PDB entry 4BAH | X-ray diffraction, 1.94 A resolution | chains A and B of the 3 polymer chains in the assembly

Chain A:
Molecule: Thrombin light chain
Source organism: Homo sapiens
Notes: EC 3.4.21.5
Reference sequence: P00734 (THRB_HUMAN); residues 1-36 here correspond to UniProt positions 328-363 (UniProt number = residue number + 327)
Chain sequence (36 residues; each row starts with the number of its first residue):
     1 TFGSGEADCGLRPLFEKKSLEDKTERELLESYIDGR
Unresolved in the structure: 1-5, 36
Swiss-Prot annotation at these positions:
  - site: Arg36 (Cleavage)

Chain B:
Molecule: Thrombin heavy chain
Source organism: Homo sapiens
Notes: EC 3.4.21.5
Reference sequence: P00734 (THRB_HUMAN); the construct lacks a stretch of the UniProt sequence, so the offset changes along the chain: 37-184 = UniProt 364-511; 185-289 = UniProt 518-622
Chain sequence (259 residues; numbered 37 to 289 plus 6 insertion-coded residues; the number before each row is that of its first residue; a row labelled like 184A-184F holds insertion residues (184A, then the next letters in order)):
    37 IVEGSDAEIGMSPWQVMLFRKSPQELLCGASLISDRWVLTAAHCLLYPPW
    87 DKNFTENDLLVRIGKHSRTRYERNIEKISMLEKIYIHPRYNWRENLDRDI
   137 ALMKLKKPVAFSDYIHPVCLPDRETAASLLQAGYKGRVTGWGNLKETW
184A-184F TANVGK
   185 GQPSVLQVVNLPIVERPVCKDSTRIRITDNMFCAGYKPDEGKRGDACEGD
   235 SGGPFVMKSPFNNRWYQMGIVSWGEGCDRDGKYGFYTHVFRLKKWIQKVI
   285 DQFGE
Unresolved in the structure: 184A-184F
Cystine bridges: Cys64-Cys80, Cys203-Cys217, Cys231-Cys261
Covalent attachments: N-acetylglucosamine (NAG) linked to Asn89
Swiss-Prot annotation at these positions:
  - region: Ala218 to Val240 (High affinity receptor-binding region which is also known as the TP508 peptide)
  - active site (Charge relay system): His79, Asp135, Ser235
  - glycosylation: Asn89 (N-linked (GlcNAc...) (complex) asparagine)

How chain A and chain B interact:
Pairs across the interface - 61 pairs, chain A then chain B:
  Ala7(A) with Arg248(B), hydrogen bond (backbone-side chain)
  Asp8(A) with His152(B), salt bridge; Arg248(B)
  Cys9(A) with Pro153(B); Val154(B); Cys155(B), disulfide; Arg248(B), hydrogen bond (backbone-side chain)
  Gly10(A) with Trp50(B); Pro153(B), hydrogen bond (backbone-backbone); Val154(B); Cys155(B); Arg248(B); Trp249(B), hydrogen bond (backbone-backbone)
  Leu11(A) with His152(B), hydrogen bond (backbone-side chain); Asn247(B); Arg248(B)
  Arg12(A) with Gly46(B); Met47(B), hydrogen bond (side chain-backbone); Pro49(B); Trp50(B); Arg173(B); Trp249(B)
  Pro13(A) with Ser148(B); Asp149(B)
  Leu14(A) with Ile45(B); Gly46(B); Asp149(B)
  Phe15(A) with Glu44(B); Ile45(B); Gly46(B); Met47(B)
  Glu16(A) with Lys242(B), salt bridge; Asn247(B); Trp249(B), hydrogen bond
  Asp22(A) with Glu44(B); Met47(B); Arg173(B), salt bridge; Trp249(B)
  Lys23(A) with Glu44(B), hydrogen bond (backbone-side chain)
  Thr24(A) with Arg173(B), hydrogen bond; Asn194(B), hydrogen bond
  Glu25(A) with Arg173(B); Lys242(B), salt bridge
  Glu27(A) with Lys171(B), salt bridge; Asn194(B), hydrogen bond; Tyr220(B), hydrogen bond
  Leu28(A) with Lys171(B); Gly172(B); Asn194(B); Trp249(B), hydrophobic
  Leu29(A) with Pro244(B), hydrophobic
  Ser31(A) with Gly169(B); Tyr170(B); Lys171(B), hydrogen bond (side chain-backbone)
  Tyr32(A) with Tyr170(B), hydrophobic; Lys171(B), hydrogen bond (side chain-backbone); Met241(B); Lys242(B), hydrogen bond (side chain-backbone)
  Ile33(A) with Tyr170(B)
  Asp34(A) with Gln167(B); Tyr170(B), hydrogen bond
Also at the interface, not in a pair above, chain A (22 interface residues in all): Glu6
Also at the interface, not in a pair above, chain B (27 interface residues in all): Tyr150
Cross-chain cystine bridges: Cys9(A)-Cys155(B)

Summary:
Chain A and chain B form an interface of 22 and 27 residues respectively; the contacts include 1 disulfide
bond, 16 hydrogen bonds and 5 salt bridges. Among the polar pairs are Asp8(A)-His152(B), Glu16(A)-Lys242(B)
and Asp22(A)-Arg173(B). UniProt lists 3 active-site residues on chain B.
Chain A is Thrombin light chain and chain B is Thrombin heavy chain, both from Homo sapiens; the structure,
Thrombin in complex with inhibitor, was determined by X-ray diffraction, deposited together with 4BAK, 4BAM,
4BAN, 4BAO and 4BAQ.
